PDB entry 2UXF | X-ray diffraction, 2.00 A resolution | chain A

Chain A:
Molecule: Pseudoazurin
Organism: Achromobacter cycloclastes
UniProt: P19567 (AZUP_ACHCY); the construct has insertions or renumbered stretches relative to UniProt, so the offset changes along the chain: 1-81 = UniProt 29-109; 84-122 = UniProt 114-152
Amino-acid sequence (122 residues; numbered 1 to 122; the number before each row is that of its first residue):
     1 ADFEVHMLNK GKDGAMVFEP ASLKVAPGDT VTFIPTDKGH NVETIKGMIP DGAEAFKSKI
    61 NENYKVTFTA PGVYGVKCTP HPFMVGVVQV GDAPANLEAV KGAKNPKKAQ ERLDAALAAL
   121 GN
Metal / ion sites: Cu ion: H40, C78, H81, M84

Summary:
H40, C78, H81 and M84 form the Cu ion site.
Chain A is Pseudoazurin (Achromobacter cycloclastes); the structure, Pseudoazurin with engineered amicyanin
ligand loop, oxidized form, pH 5.5, was determined by X-ray diffraction, deposited together with 2UX6, 2UX7
and 2UXG.
